1SON - chain A; structure by X-ray diffraction, 2.55 A resolution.

== Chain A ==
Protein: Adenylosuccinate synthetase
Organism: Escherichia coli
Notes: EC 6.3.4.4
UniProt: P0A7D4 (PURA_ECOLI); residues 1-431 here = UniProt positions 1-431
Amino-acid sequence (431 residues; row label = number of the first residue in the row):
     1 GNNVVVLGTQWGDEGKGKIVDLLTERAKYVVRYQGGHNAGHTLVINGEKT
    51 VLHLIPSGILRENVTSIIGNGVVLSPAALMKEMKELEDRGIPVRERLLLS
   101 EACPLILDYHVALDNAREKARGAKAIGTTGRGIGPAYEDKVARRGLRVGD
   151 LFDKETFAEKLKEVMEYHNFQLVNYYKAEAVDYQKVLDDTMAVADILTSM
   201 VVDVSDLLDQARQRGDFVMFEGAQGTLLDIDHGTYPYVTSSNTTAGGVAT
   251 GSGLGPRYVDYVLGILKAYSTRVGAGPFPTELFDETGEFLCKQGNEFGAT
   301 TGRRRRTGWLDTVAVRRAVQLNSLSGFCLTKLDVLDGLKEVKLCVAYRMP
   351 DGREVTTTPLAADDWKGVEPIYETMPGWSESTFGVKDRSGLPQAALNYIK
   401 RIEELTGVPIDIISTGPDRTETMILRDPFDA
Covalently attached groups: beta-mercaptoethanol (BME) linked to Cys291
Small-molecule neighbours: adenosine monophosphate (AMP): Trp11, Gly12, Asp13, Asn38, Ala39, Ile126, Gly127, Thr128, Thr129, Gly130, Ile133, Arg143, Gln224, Leu228, Val238, Thr239, Arg272, Val273, Gly274, Arg303, Arg305
UniProt features mapped onto this chain:
  - binding site (IMP): Arg144, Arg304
  - binding site (GTP): Arg306
  - mutagenesis: Arg144 (R144L: Does not reduce catalytic efficiency), Arg304 (R304L: Reduces catalytic efficiency by 87%)

== Overview ==
Bound to chain A: adenosine monophosphate. From UniProt: IMP-binding residues Arg144 and Arg304, GTP-binding
residue Arg306 and 2 mutagenesis sites.
Chain A is Adenylosuccinate synthetase (Escherichia coli); the structure, Adenylosuccinate synthetase in
complex with the natural feedback inhibitor amp, was determined by X-ray diffraction (same publication as
1SOO).
